4WSI - chains A and X; structure by X-ray diffraction, 2.95 A resolution.

[Chain A]
Name: MAGUK p55 subfamily member 5
From: Homo sapiens
UniProtKB: Q8N3R9 (MPP5_HUMAN); numbering as in UniProt; present here: 236-410, 461-675
Chain sequence (394 residues; each row starts with the number of its first residue; note: 50 numbers in that range are skipped by the numbering (no residue carries them; nothing is unmodelled there)):
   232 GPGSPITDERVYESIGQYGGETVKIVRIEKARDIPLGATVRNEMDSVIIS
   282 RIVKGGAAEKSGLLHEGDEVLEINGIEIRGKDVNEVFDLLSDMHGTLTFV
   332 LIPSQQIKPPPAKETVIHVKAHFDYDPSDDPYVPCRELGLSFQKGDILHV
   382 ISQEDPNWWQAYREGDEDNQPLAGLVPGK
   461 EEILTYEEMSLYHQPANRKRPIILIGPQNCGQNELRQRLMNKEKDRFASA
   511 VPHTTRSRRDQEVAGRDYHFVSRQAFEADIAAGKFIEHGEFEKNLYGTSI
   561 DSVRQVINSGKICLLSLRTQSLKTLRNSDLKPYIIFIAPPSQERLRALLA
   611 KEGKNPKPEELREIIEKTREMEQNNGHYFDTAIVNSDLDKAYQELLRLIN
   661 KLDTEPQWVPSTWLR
Disordered / not traced: 232-243, 610-619
Construct notes: expression tag (232-235)
UniProt features mapped onto this chain:
  - binding site (ATP): Gly486 to Asn493
What the authors report for this chain:
  - contacts within the chain: Arg282-Asp386 (salt bridge)
  - mutagenesis - D386K: decreased binding to Protein crumbs (chain X)
  - mutagenesis - D386K: unchanged expression

[Chain X]
Name: Protein crumbs
From: Drosophila melanogaster
UniProtKB: P10040 (CRB_DROME), isoform P10040-2; residues 2110-2146 here correspond to UniProt positions 2153-2189 (UniProt number = residue number + 43)
Chain sequence (43 residues; row label = number of the first residue in the row):
  2104 GPGSEFRNKRATRGTYSPSAQEYCNPRLEMDNVLKPPPEERLI
Disordered / not traced: 2104-2128
Construct notes: expression tag (2104-2109)

[How chain A and chain X interact]
Residue-residue contacts (55; chain A residue first):
  Pro266(A) - Leu2145(X)  hydrophobic
  Pro266(A) - Ile2146(X)
  Leu267(A) - Ile2146(X)  hydrogen bond (backbone-backbone)
  Gly268(A) - Ile2146(X)  hydrogen bond (backbone-backbone)
  Ala269(A) - Leu2145(X)
  Ala269(A) - Ile2146(X)  hydrogen bond (backbone-backbone)
  Thr270(A) - Glu2143(X)  hydrogen bond
  Thr270(A) - Arg2144(X)
  Thr270(A) - Leu2145(X)
  Val271(A) - Glu2143(X)
  Val271(A) - Arg2144(X)  hydrogen bond (backbone-backbone)
  Val271(A) - Ile2146(X)  hydrophobic
  Arg272(A) - Glu2142(X)
  Asn273(A) - Pro2141(X)
  Glu274(A) - Pro2141(X)
  Ser281(A) - Glu2143(X)  hydrogen bond
  Arg282(A) - Glu2143(X)  salt bridge
  Asn315(A) - Glu2142(X)
  Asn315(A) - Arg2144(X)  hydrogen bond
  Phe318(A) - Arg2144(X)
  Phe318(A) - Leu2145(X)
  Leu321(A) - Ile2146(X)  hydrophobic
  Pro365(A) - Glu2142(X)
  Pro365(A) - Glu2143(X)  hydrogen bond (backbone-backbone)
  Cys366(A) - Glu2143(X)
  Cys366(A) - Leu2145(X)
  Glu368(A) - Arg2144(X)  salt bridge
  Glu368(A) - Leu2145(X)  hydrogen bond (side chain-backbone)
  Leu369(A) - Leu2145(X)  hydrophobic
  Leu403(A) - Leu2145(X)  hydrophobic
  Gln488(A) - Pro2139(X)
  Asn493(A) - Asp2134(X)
  Asn493(A) - Leu2137(X)
  Arg496(A) - Asp2134(X)  salt bridge
  Gln497(A) - Pro2129(X)
  Ser509(A) - Arg2130(X)  hydrogen bond
  Pro512(A) - Arg2130(X)
  Pro512(A) - Met2133(X)  hydrophobic
  Arg516(A) - Glu2132(X)  salt bridge
  Arg519(A) - Glu2132(X)  salt bridge
  Arg526(A) - Arg2130(X)  hydrogen bond (backbone-side chain)
  Asp527(A) - Arg2130(X)  hydrogen bond (backbone-side chain)
  Tyr528(A) - Arg2130(X)
  Tyr528(A) - Glu2132(X)  hydrogen bond
  Tyr528(A) - Met2133(X)
  Glu547(A) - Leu2137(X)
  Gly549(A) - Val2136(X)
  Phe551(A) - Glu2132(X)
  Phe551(A) - Asn2135(X)
  Tyr556(A) - Glu2132(X)
  Tyr556(A) - Met2133(X)  hydrophobic
  Thr558(A) - Met2133(X)
  Ser576(A) - Leu2137(X)
  Arg578(A) - Val2136(X)  hydrogen bond (side chain-backbone)
  Arg578(A) - Leu2137(X)
Also at the interface, not in a pair above, chain A (46 interface residues in all): Lys261, Ile280, Val314, Val317, Ala510, Val511, Glu550, Gly557, Leu577
Also at the interface, not in a pair above, chain X (17 interface residues in all): Lys2138, Pro2140
From the paper, about this interface:
  - interface residues, chain A: Pro266(A), Thr270(A), Arg282(A), Asn315(A), Phe318(A), Glu368(A), Leu369(A), Leu403(A), Arg496(A), Arg516(A), Arg519(A)
  - hot spots on chain A (mutagenesis) - F318A (20-fold): decreased binding to Protein crumbs (chain X)

[Summary]
Chain A and chain X form an interface of 46 and 17 residues respectively; the contacts include 14 hydrogen
bonds and 5 salt bridges. Polar pairs include Arg282(A)-Glu2143(X), Glu368(A)-Arg2144(X) and
Arg496(A)-Asp2134(X). The paper reports that D386K and F318A of chain A reduce binding to Protein crumbs
(chain X); interface residues Pro266(A), Thr270(A) and Arg282(A) among others.
Chain A is MAGUK p55 subfamily member 5 (Homo sapiens) and chain X is Protein crumbs (Drosophila
melanogaster); the structure, Crystal Structure of PALS1/Crb complex, was determined by X-ray diffraction.
